6TE9 - chains D and E of the 7 polymer chains in the assembly; structure by electron microscopy, 3.58 A resolution.

# Chain D
Protein: Adaptor protein Rcc01688
Organism: Rhodobacter capsulatus
UniProtKB: D5ATZ4 (D5ATZ4_RHOCB); numbering as in UniProt (aligned over 1-197)
Sequence (197 residues; row label = number of the first residue in the row):
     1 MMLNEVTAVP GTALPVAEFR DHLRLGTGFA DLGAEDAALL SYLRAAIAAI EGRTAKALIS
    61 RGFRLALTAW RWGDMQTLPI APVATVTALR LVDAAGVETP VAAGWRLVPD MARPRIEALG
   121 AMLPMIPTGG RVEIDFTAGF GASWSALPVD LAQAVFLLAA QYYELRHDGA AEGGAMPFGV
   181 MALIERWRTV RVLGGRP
Unresolved in the structure: 172-174

# Chain E
Protein: Stopper protein Rcc01689
Organism: Rhodobacter capsulatus
UniProtKB: D5ATZ5 (D5ATZ5_RHOCB); residues 1-112 here = UniProt positions 1-112
Sequence (112 residues; row label = number of the first residue in the row):
     1 MSRPRLNRLL VLEEAVRVAD GAGGHRLDWQ AKGEVWAEVT AGSGSERAGE FVTLASVPFT
    61 IVVRAAPVGA ARRPRPEQRF REGARIFRIL AVAERDREGH YLSCFAREEV VA
Unresolved in the structure: 1-2

# Interface between chain D and chain E
Contacting residue pairs (23; chain D residue first):
  Leu23(D) - Arg64(E)  hydrogen bond (backbone-side chain)
  Arg24(D) - Leu6(E)  hydrogen bond (side chain-backbone)
  Arg24(D) - Trp36(E)
  Arg24(D) - Arg64(E)  hydrogen bond (backbone-side chain)
  Leu25(D) - Arg72(E)
  Gly26(D) - Glu34(E)
  Thr27(D) - Glu34(E)  hydrogen bond (backbone-backbone)
  Gly28(D) - Gly33(E)
  Gly28(D) - Glu34(E)
  Phe29(D) - Lys32(E)
  Phe29(D) - Gly33(E)
  Phe29(D) - Glu34(E)
  Phe29(D) - Val35(E)  hydrophobic
  Phe29(D) - Ala71(E)
  Phe29(D) - Arg72(E)
  Leu32(D) - Arg72(E)
  Glu35(D) - Arg72(E)  salt bridge
  Glu164(D) - Arg3(E)
  Glu164(D) - Arg64(E)  salt bridge
  Glu164(D) - His100(E)
  Leu165(D) - Arg3(E)
  Arg166(D) - His100(E)
  His167(D) - Glu98(E)
Interface residues without a listed pair, chain D (14 interface residues in all): Tyr163
Interface residues without a listed pair, chain E (15 interface residues in all): Leu9, Leu12, Tyr101

# Summary
14 residues of chain D and 15 residues of chain E are in contact; the contacts include 4 hydrogen bonds and 2
salt bridges. Polar contacts include Glu35(D)-Arg72(E), Glu164(D)-Arg64(E) and Leu23(D)-Arg64(E).
Chain D is Adaptor protein Rcc01688 and chain E is Stopper protein Rcc01689, both from Rhodobacter capsulatus;
the structure, Neck of native GTA particle computed with C6 symmetry, was determined by electron microscopy
together with 6TB9, 6TBA, 6TE8, 6TEB, 6TEH, 6TO8 and 3 further entries from the same study.
